Entry 7XXI (electron microscopy, 3.00 A resolution); this record covers chains C and G of the 4 polymer chains in the assembly.

# Chain C
Name: Guanine nucleotide-binding protein G(I)/G(S)/G(T) subunit beta-1
Organism: Homo sapiens
UniProt: P62873 (GBB1_HUMAN); residues 2-340 here = UniProt positions 2-340
Amino-acid sequence (346 residues; numbered -5 to 340; the number before each row is that of its first residue; numbers below 1 keep their minus sign (Met-5 is residue -5)):
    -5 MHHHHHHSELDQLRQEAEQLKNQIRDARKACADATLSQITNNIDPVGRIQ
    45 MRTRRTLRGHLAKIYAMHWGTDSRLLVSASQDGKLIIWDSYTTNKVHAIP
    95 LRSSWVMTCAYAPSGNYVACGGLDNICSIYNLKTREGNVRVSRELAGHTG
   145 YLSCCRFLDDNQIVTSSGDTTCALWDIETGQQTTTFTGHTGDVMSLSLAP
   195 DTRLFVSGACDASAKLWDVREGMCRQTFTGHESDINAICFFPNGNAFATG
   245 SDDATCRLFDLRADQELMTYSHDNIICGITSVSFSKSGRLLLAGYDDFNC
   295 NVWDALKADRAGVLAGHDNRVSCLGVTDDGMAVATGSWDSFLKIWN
Unresolved in the structure: -5 to 2
Differences from the reference sequence: initiating methionine (-5); expression tag (-4 to 1)
Curated features (UniProtKB/Swiss-Prot):
  - modified residue: Ser2 (N-acetylserine), His266 (Phosphohistidine)
  - natural variant: Leu30 (L30F: In MRD42; uncertain significance), Arg52 (R52G: In MRD42), Gly64 (G64V: In MRD42), Asp76 (D76E: In MRD42; D76G: In MRD42), Gly77 (G77S: In MRD42), Lys78 (K78R: In MRD42), Ile80 (I80N: In MRD42; I80T: In MRD42), His91 (H91R: In MRD42; uncertain significance), Ala92 (A92T: In MRD42), Pro94 (P94S: In MRD42), Leu95 (L95P: In MRD42), Arg96 (R96L: In MRD42), 5 further natural variant entries in UniProt

# Chain G
Name: Guanine nucleotide-binding protein G(I)/G(S)/G(O) subunit gamma-2
Organism: Homo sapiens
UniProt: P59768 (GBG2_HUMAN); numbering as in UniProt (aligned over 1-71)
Amino-acid sequence (71 residues; numbered 1 to 71; the number before each row is that of its first residue):
     1 MASNNTASIAQARKLVEQLKMEANIDRIKVSKAAADLMAYCEAHAKEDPL
    51 LTPVPASENPFREKKFFCAIL
Unresolved in the structure: 1-5, 63-71
Curated features (UniProtKB/Swiss-Prot):
  - modified residue: Ala2 (N-acetylalanine), Cys68 (Cysteine methyl ester)
  - lipidation: Cys68 (S-geranylgeranyl cysteine)

# Interface between chain C and chain G
Pairs across the interface (73):
  Leu4(C) with Ser8(G); Ile9(G), hydrophobic
  Leu7(C) with Ile9(G), hydrophobic; Arg13(G); Val16(G), hydrophobic
  Glu10(C) with Val16(G)
  Ala11(C) with Val16(G), hydrophobic
  Leu14(C) with Leu19(G), hydrophobic; Lys20(G)
  Ile18(C) with Ala23(G), hydrophobic; Arg27(G)
  Arg22(C) with Arg27(G)
  Cys25(C) with Ile28(G), hydrogen bond (side chain-backbone); Lys29(G); Val30(G)
  Ala26(C) with Val30(G), hydrophobic
  Asp27(C) with Lys29(G), salt bridge; Val30(G); Ser31(G), hydrogen bond
  Ala28(C) with Val30(G); Ser31(G)
  Leu30(C) with Ala34(G), hydrophobic
  Ile33(C) with Ala34(G), hydrophobic; Met38(G), hydrophobic
  Ile37(C) with Glu42(G)
  Met45(C) with Leu50(G), hydrophobic
  Arg48(C) with Phe61(G)
  Arg49(C) with Phe61(G), hydrogen bond (side chain-backbone); Arg62(G)
  Ser84(C) with Phe61(G)
  Tyr85(C) with Pro60(G); Phe61(G), hydrophobic
  Met217(C) with Gln18(G); Met21(G), hydrophobic
  Cys218(C) with Gln18(G); Glu22(G)
  Arg219(C) with Glu22(G)
  Gln220(C) with Ile25(G)
  Phe235(C) with Tyr40(G), hydrophobic; Cys41(G), hydrophobic
  Pro236(C) with Tyr40(G)
  Asn237(C) with Leu37(G); Tyr40(G)
  Ala240(C) with Leu37(G), hydrophobic
  Arg256(C) with Arg27(G); Ile28(G), hydrogen bond (backbone-backbone); Asp36(G), salt bridge
  Ala257(C) with Ile28(G); Ala33(G), hydrophobic
  Asp258(C) with Arg27(G), salt bridge
  Leu261(C) with Val30(G), hydrophobic; Leu37(G), hydrophobic
  Ser279(C) with Asp48(G), hydrogen bond; Leu50(G)
  Lys280(C) with Asp48(G)
  Ser281(C) with Tyr40(G); Cys41(G); His44(G); Asp48(G), hydrogen bond; Leu51(G)
  Arg283(C) with Cys41(G); Leu51(G)
  Leu284(C) with Leu50(G), hydrophobic; Leu51(G), hydrophobic
  Leu300(C) with Met38(G), hydrophobic
  Asp323(C) with Pro49(G)
  Gly324(C) with Pro49(G); Leu50(G)
  Met325(C) with Pro49(G), hydrophobic
  Ala326(C) with Phe61(G), hydrophobic
  Val327(C) with Leu50(G), hydrophobic
  Ile338(C) with Phe61(G), hydrophobic
  Asn340(C) with Phe61(G)
Also at the interface, not in a pair above, chain C (55 interface residues in all): Glu3, Lys15, Val40, Ile43, Ser67, Thr221, Asp254, Gln259, Gly282, Leu286, Val320
Also at the interface, not in a pair above, chain G (37 interface residues in all): Ala12, Asp26, Ala45, Glu47, Asn59

# Overview
The interface between chain C and chain G involves 55 residues on one side and 37 on the other; the contacts
include 6 hydrogen bonds and 3 salt bridges. Polar pairs include Asp27(C)-Lys29(G), Arg256(C)-Asp36(G) and
Asp258(C)-Arg27(G).
Here chain C is Guanine nucleotide-binding protein G(I)/G(S)/G(T) subunit beta-1 and chain G is Guanine
nucleotide-binding protein G(I)/G(S)/G(O) subunit gamma-2, both from Homo sapiens. Entry 7XXI (Cryo-EM
structure of the purinergic receptor P2Y12R in complex with 2MeSADP and Gi) was determined by electron
microscopy (same publication as 7XXH).
